PDB entry 5TDL | X-ray diffraction, 3.50 A resolution | chain A

[Chain A]
Name: Bovine prefusion RSV F glycoprotein
From: Bovine respiratory syncytial virus (strain Copenhagen)
Reference sequence: chimeric construct of P22167, P10104: residues 1-105 from P22167 (FUS_BRSVC) positions 1-105 (same numbers); residues 143-513 from P22167 (FUS_BRSVC) positions 143-513 (same numbers); residues 517-544 from P10104 positions 457-484 (UniProt number = residue number - 60)
Amino-acid sequence (531 residues; each row starts with the number of its first residue; note: 37 numbers in that range are skipped by the numbering (no residue carries them; nothing is unmodelled there)):
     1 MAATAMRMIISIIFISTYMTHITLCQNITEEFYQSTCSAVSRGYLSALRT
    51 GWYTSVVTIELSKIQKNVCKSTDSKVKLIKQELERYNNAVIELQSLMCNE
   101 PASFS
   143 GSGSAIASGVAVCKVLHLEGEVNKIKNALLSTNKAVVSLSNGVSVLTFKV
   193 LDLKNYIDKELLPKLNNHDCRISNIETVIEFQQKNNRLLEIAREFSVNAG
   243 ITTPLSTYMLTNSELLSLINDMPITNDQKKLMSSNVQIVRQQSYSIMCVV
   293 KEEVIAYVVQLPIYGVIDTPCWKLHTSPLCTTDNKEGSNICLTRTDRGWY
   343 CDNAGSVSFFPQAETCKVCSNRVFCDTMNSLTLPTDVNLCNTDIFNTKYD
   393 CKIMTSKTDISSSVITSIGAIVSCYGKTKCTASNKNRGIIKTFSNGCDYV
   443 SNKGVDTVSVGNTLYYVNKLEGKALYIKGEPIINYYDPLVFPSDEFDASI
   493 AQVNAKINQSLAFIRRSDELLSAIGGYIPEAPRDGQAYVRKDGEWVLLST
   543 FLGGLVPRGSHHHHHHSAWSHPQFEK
Unresolved in the structure: 1-25, 513-568
Sequence notes: engineered mutation Cys-98 (Gln in P22167), Ser-144 (Ile in P22167), Cys-155 (Ser in P22167), Phe-190 (Ser in P22167), Leu-207 (Val in P22167), Cys-290 (Ser in P22167), Cys-361 (Gln in P22167); linker (514-517); variant Leu-539 (Phe479 in P10104); expression tag (545-568)
Disulfide bonds: Cys-37/Cys-439, Cys-69/Cys-212, Cys-98/Cys-361, Cys-155/Cys-290, Cys-313/Cys-343, Cys-322/Cys-333, Cys-358/Cys-367, Cys-382/Cys-393, Cys-416/Cys-422
Covalent attachments: N-acetylglucosamine (NAG) linked to Asn-500
Swiss-Prot annotation at these positions:
  - glycosylation (N-linked (GlcNAc...) asparagine): Asn-27, Asn-500
What the authors report for this chain:
  - conformationally variable residues (loop rearrangement): Lys-206 to Ser-215

[Summary]
Covalently linked N-acetylglucosamine: at Asn-500. From the paper: conformational variability at Lys-206.
Chain A is Bovine prefusion RSV F glycoprotein (Bovine respiratory syncytial virus (strain Copenhagen)); the
structure, Crystal structure of prefusion-stabilized bovine RSV fusion glycoprotein (single-chain DS2-v1
variant: strain 391-2 sc9 DS-Cav1 Q98C ..., was determined by X-ray diffraction, deposited together with 5TDG.
